Entry 1SV5 (X-ray diffraction, 2.90 A resolution); this record covers chains A and B.

# Chain A
Protein: Reverse Transcriptase
Organism: Human immunodeficiency virus 1
Notes: EC 2.7.7.49; fragment: p66 subunit
UniProt: P03366 (POL_HV1B1); residues 1-560 here correspond to UniProt positions 168-727 (UniProt number = residue number + 167)
Chain sequence (560 residues; each row starts with the number of its first residue):
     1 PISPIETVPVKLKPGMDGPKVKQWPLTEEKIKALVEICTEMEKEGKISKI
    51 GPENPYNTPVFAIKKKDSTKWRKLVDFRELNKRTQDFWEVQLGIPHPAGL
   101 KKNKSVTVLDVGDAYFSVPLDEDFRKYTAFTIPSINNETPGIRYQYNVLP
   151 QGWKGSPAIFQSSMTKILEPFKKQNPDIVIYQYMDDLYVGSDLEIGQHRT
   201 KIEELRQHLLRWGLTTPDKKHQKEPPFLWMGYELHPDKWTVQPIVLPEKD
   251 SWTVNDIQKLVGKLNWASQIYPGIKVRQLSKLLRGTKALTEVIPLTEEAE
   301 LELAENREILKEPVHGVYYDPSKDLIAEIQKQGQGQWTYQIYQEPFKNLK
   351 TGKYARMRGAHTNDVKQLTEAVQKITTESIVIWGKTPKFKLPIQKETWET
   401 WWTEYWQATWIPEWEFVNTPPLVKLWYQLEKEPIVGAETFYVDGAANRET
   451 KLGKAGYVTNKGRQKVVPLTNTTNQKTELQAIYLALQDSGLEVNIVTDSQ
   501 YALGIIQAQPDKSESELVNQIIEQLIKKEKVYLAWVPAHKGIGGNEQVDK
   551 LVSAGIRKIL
Unresolved in the structure: 553-560
Differences from the reference sequence: engineered mutation Asn103 (Lys270 in P03366), Ser280 (Cys447 in P03366)
Residues lining bound ligands: Etravine (65B; 4-({6-amino-5-bromo-2-[(4-cyanophenyl)amino]pyrimidin-4-yl}oxy)-3,5-dimethylbenzonitrile): Leu100, Lys101, Lys102, Asn103, Val106, Val179, Tyr181, Tyr188, Pro225, Phe227, Trp229, Leu234, His235, Pro236, Tyr318
From the paper describing this entry:
  - binding site for Etravine: Leu100 to Asn103, Tyr318

# Chain B
Protein: Reverse Transcriptase
Organism: Human immunodeficiency virus 1
Notes: EC 2.7.7.49; fragment: p51 subunit
UniProt: P03366 (POL_HV1B1); residues 1-430 here correspond to UniProt positions 168-597 (UniProt number = residue number + 167)
Chain sequence (430 residues; numbered 1 to 430; the number before each row is that of its first residue):
     1 PISPIETVPVKLKPGMDGPKVKQWPLTEEKIKALVEICTEMEKEGKISKI
    51 GPENPYNTPVFAIKKKDSTKWRKLVDFRELNKRTQDFWEVQLGIPHPAGL
   101 KKNKSVTVLDVGDAYFSVPLDEDFRKYTAFTIPSINNETPGIRYQYNVLP
   151 QGWKGSPAIFQSSMTKILEPFKKQNPDIVIYQYMDDLYVGSDLEIGQHRT
   201 KIEELRQHLLRWGLTTPDKKHQKEPPFLWMGYELHPDKWTVQPIVLPEKD
   251 SWTVNDIQKLVGKLNWASQIYPGIKVRQLSKLLRGTKALTEVIPLTEEAE
   301 LELAENREILKEPVHGVYYDPSKDLIAEIQKQGQGQWTYQIYQEPFKNLK
   351 TGKYARMRGAHTNDVKQLTEAVQKITTESIVIWGKTPKFKLPIQKETWET
   401 WWTEYWQATWIPEWEFVNTPPLVKLWYQLE
Unresolved in the structure: 428-430
Differences from the reference sequence: engineered mutation Asn103 (Lys270 in P03366), Ser280 (Cys447 in P03366)

# How chain A and chain B interact
Contacting residue pairs (87; chain A residue first):
  Val8(A) - Glu53(B)
  Pro9(A) - Glu53(B)
  Gln85(A) - Glu53(B)
  Asp86(A) - Lys20(B)
  Asp86(A) - Pro55(B)
  Phe87(A) - Pro52(B)
  Phe87(A) - Pro55(B)
  Trp88(A) - Pro52(B)  hydrogen bond (backbone-backbone)
  Trp88(A) - Asn54(B)
  Trp88(A) - Pro55(B)
  Trp88(A) - Asn57(B)
  Trp88(A) - Thr131(B)
  Trp88(A) - Arg143(B)
  Gln91(A) - Asn137(B)
  Gln91(A) - Thr139(B)
  Gln91(A) - Pro140(B)
  Gly93(A) - Asn137(B)
  Pro95(A) - Asn136(B)
  His96(A) - Asn136(B)  hydrogen bond (backbone-side chain)
  Gly99(A) - Glu138(B)
  Leu100(A) - Glu138(B)
  Gln161(A) - Pro140(B)
  Ser162(A) - Pro52(B)
  Tyr181(A) - Asn137(B)
  Tyr181(A) - Glu138(B)
  Glu370(A) - Gln394(B)
  Gln373(A) - Gln394(B)
  Gln373(A) - Thr397(B)  hydrogen bond
  Gln373(A) - Thr400(B)  hydrogen bond
  Thr377(A) - Thr400(B)
  Ile380(A) - Pro25(B)
  Ile380(A) - Leu26(B)
  Ile380(A) - Thr27(B)
  Val381(A) - Pro25(B)  hydrophobic
  Val381(A) - Ile135(B)
  Val381(A) - Asn136(B)  hydrogen bond (backbone-backbone)
  Ile382(A) - Ile135(B)
  Ile382(A) - Asn136(B)
  Trp383(A) - Glu28(B)
  Trp383(A) - Ile135(B)
  Gly384(A) - Thr27(B)
  Gly384(A) - Glu28(B)  hydrogen bond (backbone-backbone)
  Gly384(A) - Ile135(B)
  Trp402(A) - Lys331(B)  hydrogen bond (backbone-side chain)
  Trp402(A) - Asp364(B)
  Tyr405(A) - Lys331(B)  hydrogen bond (backbone-side chain)
  Trp406(A) - Lys331(B)
  Trp406(A) - Asn418(B)
  Trp406(A) - Thr419(B)
  Gln407(A) - Lys331(B)  hydrogen bond (backbone-side chain)
  Gln407(A) - Asp364(B)
  Gln407(A) - Pro392(B)
  Gln407(A) - Ile393(B)
  Ala408(A) - Lys331(B)
  Ala408(A) - Trp337(B)  hydrophobic
  Ala408(A) - Asp364(B)
  Ala408(A) - Pro392(B)  hydrogen bond (backbone-backbone)
  Ala408(A) - Ile393(B)  hydrophobic
  Thr409(A) - Asp364(B)
  Trp410(A) - Asn363(B)
  Trp410(A) - Val365(B)  hydrophobic
  Trp410(A) - Trp401(B)  hydrophobic
  Trp410(A) - Tyr405(B)
  Pro433(A) - Asn255(B)
  Ile434(A) - Thr290(B)  hydrogen bond (backbone-side chain)
  Val435(A) - Thr290(B)  hydrogen bond (backbone-side chain)
  Thr439(A) - Leu289(B)
  Tyr441(A) - Gln258(B)
  Tyr441(A) - Lys287(B)  hydrogen bond (side chain-backbone)
  Thr459(A) - Thr286(B)
  Asn460(A) - Thr286(B)
  Asn494(A) - Leu289(B)
  Val496(A) - Leu289(B)  hydrophobic
  Tyr532(A) - Asn255(B)  hydrogen bond
  Tyr532(A) - Lys259(B)  hydrogen bond
  Tyr532(A) - Leu289(B)  hydrophobic
  Trp535(A) - Leu422(B)  hydrophobic
  Val536(A) - Gln258(B)
  Lys540(A) - Arg277(B)  hydrogen bond (backbone-side chain)
  Ile542(A) - Arg277(B)
  Gly543(A) - Leu283(B)
  Gly543(A) - Arg284(B)
  Gly544(A) - Leu283(B)  hydrogen bond (backbone-backbone)
  Gly544(A) - Arg284(B)
  Gly544(A) - Gly285(B)
  Gly544(A) - Thr286(B)
  Glu546(A) - Arg284(B)
Other interface residues (no listed pair), chain A (59 interface residues in all): Ile94, Lys101, Ala158, Ile159, Thr376, Thr386, Thr403, Pro412, Val458, Leu503, Pro537, Gly541
Other interface residues (no listed pair), chain B (51 interface residues in all): Gly262, Ser280, Ala288, Leu368, Glu396, Glu404, Val417

# Summary
59 residues of chain A and 51 residues of chain B are in contact, with 17 hydrogen bonds. Polar contacts
include His96(A)-Asn136(B), Gln373(A)-Thr397(B) and Gln373(A)-Thr400(B). Ligands of chain A: Etravine. From
the paper: a binding site for Etravine at Leu100(A) and Tyr318(A).
Here chain A is Reverse Transcriptase and chain B is Reverse Transcriptase, both from Human immunodeficiency
virus 1. Entry 1SV5 (Crystal structure of K103N mutant HIV-1 reverse transcriptase (RT) in complex with
janssen-R165335) was determined by X-ray diffraction (same publication as 1S6P, 1S6Q, 1S9E, 1S9G and 1SUQ).
